PDB entry 6L9H | X-ray diffraction, 2.60 A resolution | chains E and J of the 10 polymer chains in the assembly

Chain E:
Protein: Histone H3.1
Source organism: Homo sapiens
UniProtKB: P68431 (H31_HUMAN); residues 40-135 here correspond to UniProt positions 41-136 (UniProt number = residue number + 1)
Sequence (96 residues; row label = number of the first residue in the row):
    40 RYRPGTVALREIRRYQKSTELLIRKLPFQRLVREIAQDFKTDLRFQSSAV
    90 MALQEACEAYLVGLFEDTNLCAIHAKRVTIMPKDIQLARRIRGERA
Swiss-Prot annotation at these positions:
  - modified residue: Tyr41 (Phosphotyrosine), Lys56 (N6,N6,N6-trimethyllysine), Ser57 (Phosphoserine), Lys64 (N6-(2-hydroxyisobutyryl)lysine), Lys79 (N6,N6,N6-trimethyllysine), Thr80 (Phosphothreonine), Ser86 (Phosphoserine), Thr107 (Phosphothreonine), Lys115 (N6-acetyllysine), Lys122 (N6-(2-hydroxyisobutyryl)lysine)

Chain J:
Molecule: Human Telomeric DNA (145-MER) - C-strand
Source organism: Homo sapiens
Sequence (145 nucleotides; each row starts with the number of its first residue; numbers below 1 keep their minus sign (DA-72 is residue -72)):
   -72 ATCACCCTAACCCTAACCCTAACCCTAACCCTAACCCTAACCCTAACCCT
   -22 AACCCTAACCCTAACCCTAACCCTAACCCTAACCCTAACCCTAACCCTAA
    28 CCCTAACCCTAACCCTAACCCTAACCCTAACCCTAACCCTAAGAT

Interface between chain E and chain J:
Contacting residue pairs (23):
  Arg40(E) - DC-8(J)  hydrogen bond to the base
  Arg40(E) - DG70(J)  phosphate contact
  Tyr41(E) - DA69(J)  phosphate contact
  Tyr41(E) - DG70(J)  phosphate contact
  Arg42(E) - DT-5(J)  salt bridge to the phosphate
  Arg42(E) - DG70(J)  hydrogen bond to the phosphate
  Pro43(E) - DC-6(J)  phosphate contact
  Pro43(E) - DT-5(J)  sugar contact
  Thr45(E) - DA69(J)  phosphate contact
  Thr45(E) - DG70(J)  hydrogen bond to the phosphate
  Arg63(E) - DC-13(J)  salt bridge to the phosphate
  Arg72(E) - DT-23(J)  salt bridge to the phosphate
  Arg83(E) - DT-23(J)  phosphate contact
  Phe84(E) - DC-24(J)  phosphate contact
  Phe84(E) - DT-23(J)  hydrogen bond to the phosphate
  Gln85(E) - DC-24(J)  phosphate contact
  Ser86(E) - DC-24(J)  hydrogen bond to the phosphate
  Lys115(E) - DA-3(J)  phosphate contact
  Arg116(E) - DA-3(J)  phosphate contact
  Val117(E) - DA-3(J)  hydrogen bond to the phosphate
  Thr118(E) - DA-3(J)  hydrogen bond to the phosphate
  Met120(E) - DA-3(J)  phosphate contact
  Met120(E) - DC-2(J)  phosphate contact
Other interface residues (no listed pair), chain E (17 interface residues in all): Leu82
Other interface residues (no listed pair), chain J (15 interface residues in all): DC-14, DA-9, DC-7, DA-4, DA71

Summary:
Chain E and chain J form an interface of 17 and 15 residues respectively; the contacts include 7 hydrogen
bonds and 3 salt bridges. Polar contacts include Arg40(E)-DC-8(J), Arg42(E)-DG70(J) and Thr45(E)-DG70(J).
Here chain E is Histone H3.1 and chain J is Human Telomeric DNA (145-MER) - C-strand, both from Homo sapiens.
Entry 6L9H (The Human Telomeric Nucleosome Displays Distinct Structural and Dynamic Properties) was determined
by X-ray diffraction together with 6KE9 and 6LE9 from the same study.
